Entry 8G9L (electron microscopy, 3.30 A resolution); this record covers chains A and C of the 4 polymer chains in the assembly.

[Chain A]
Name: DNA polymerase alpha catalytic subunit
Source organism: Xenopus laevis
Notes: EC 2.7.7.7
UniProtKB: Q9DE46 (DPOLA_XENLA); numbering as in UniProt (aligned over 335-1458)
Amino-acid sequence (1127 residues; numbered 332 to 1458; the number before each row is that of its first residue):
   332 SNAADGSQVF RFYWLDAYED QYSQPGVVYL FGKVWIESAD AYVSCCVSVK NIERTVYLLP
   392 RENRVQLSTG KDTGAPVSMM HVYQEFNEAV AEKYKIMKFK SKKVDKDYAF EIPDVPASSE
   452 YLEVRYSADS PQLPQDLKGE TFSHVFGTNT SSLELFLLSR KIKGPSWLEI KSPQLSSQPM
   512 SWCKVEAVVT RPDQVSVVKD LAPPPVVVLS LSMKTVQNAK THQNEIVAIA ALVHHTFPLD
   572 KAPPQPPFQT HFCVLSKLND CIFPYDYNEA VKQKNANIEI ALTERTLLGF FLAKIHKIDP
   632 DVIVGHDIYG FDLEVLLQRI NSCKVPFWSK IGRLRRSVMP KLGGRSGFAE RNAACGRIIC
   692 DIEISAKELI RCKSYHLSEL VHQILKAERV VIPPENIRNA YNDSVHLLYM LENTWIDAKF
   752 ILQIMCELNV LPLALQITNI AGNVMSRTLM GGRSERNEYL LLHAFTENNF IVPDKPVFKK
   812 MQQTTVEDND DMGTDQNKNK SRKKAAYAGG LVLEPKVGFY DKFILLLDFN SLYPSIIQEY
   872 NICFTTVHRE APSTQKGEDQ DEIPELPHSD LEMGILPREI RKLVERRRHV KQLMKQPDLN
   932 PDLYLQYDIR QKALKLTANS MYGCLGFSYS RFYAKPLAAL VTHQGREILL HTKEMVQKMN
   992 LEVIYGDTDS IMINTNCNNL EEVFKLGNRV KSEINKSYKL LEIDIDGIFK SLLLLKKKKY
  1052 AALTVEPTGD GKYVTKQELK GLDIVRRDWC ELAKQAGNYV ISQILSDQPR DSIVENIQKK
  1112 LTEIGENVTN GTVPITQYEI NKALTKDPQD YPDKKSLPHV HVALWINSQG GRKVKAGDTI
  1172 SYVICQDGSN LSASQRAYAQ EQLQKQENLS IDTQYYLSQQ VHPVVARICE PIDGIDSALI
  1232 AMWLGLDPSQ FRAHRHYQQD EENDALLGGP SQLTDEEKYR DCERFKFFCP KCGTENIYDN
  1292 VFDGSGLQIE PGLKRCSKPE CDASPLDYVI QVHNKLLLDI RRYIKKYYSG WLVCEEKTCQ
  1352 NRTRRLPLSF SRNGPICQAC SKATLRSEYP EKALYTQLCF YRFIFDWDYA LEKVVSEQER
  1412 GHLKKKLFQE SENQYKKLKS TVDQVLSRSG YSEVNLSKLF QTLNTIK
Unresolved in the structure: 332-338, 809-835, 883-891, 1243-1458
Sequence notes: expression tag (332-334)
Ion coordination: Mg2+: Asp859, Phe860, Asp1000 (together with 2'-deoxyguanosine-5'-triphosphate)
Residues lining bound ligands: 2'-deoxyguanosine-5'-triphosphate (DGT): Asp859, Phe860, Asn861, Ser862, Leu863, Tyr864, Pro865, Arg918, Lys922, Lys946, Leu947, Asn950, Tyr953, Gly954, Asp1000
From the paper describing this entry:
  - Mg2+ coordination: Asp859, Phe860, Asp1000
  - binding site for RNA primer: Asp998, Asp1079, Asp1144

[Chain C]
Molecule: DNA template
Sequence (50 nucleotides; row label = number of the first residue in the row):
     1 TGTATGTATG TATGTCGCTA AGTTCACGCA GTATCCTGTA TGTATGTATG
Unresolved in the structure: 1-23, 40-50

[Interface between chain A and chain C]
Residue-residue contacts - 45 pairs, chain A then chain C:
  Arg676(A) with DT24(C), base contact; DC25(C), base contact
  Phe679(A) with DT24(C), phosphate contact; DC25(C), phosphate contact
  Arg778(A) with DC25(C), salt bridge to the phosphate; DA26(C), salt bridge to the phosphate
  Gly782(A) with DA26(C), phosphate contact
  Gly783(A) with DC27(C), phosphate contact
  Arg784(A) with DC27(C), hydrogen bond to the phosphate
  Ser785(A) with DC27(C), hydrogen bond to the phosphate
  Ala836(A) with DC29(C), phosphate contact; DA30(C), phosphate contact
  Ala837(A) with DC29(C), hydrogen bond to the phosphate
  Tyr838(A) with DG28(C), sugar contact; DC29(C), sugar contact
  Ala839(A) with DC29(C), phosphate contact; DA30(C), phosphate contact
  Gly840(A) with DC29(C), hydrogen bond to the phosphate; DA30(C), hydrogen bond to the phosphate
  Gly841(A) with DA30(C), sugar contact
  Val843(A) with DA30(C), phosphate contact
  Leu947(A) with DC27(C), base contact
  Ser951(A) with DC27(C), base contact
  Gly954(A) with DC27(C), base contact; DG28(C), sugar contact
  Gly957(A) with DG28(C), sugar contact
  Phe958(A) with DA26(C), sugar contact; DC27(C), phosphate contact; DG28(C), phosphate contact
  Tyr960(A) with DA26(C), base contact
  Lys1047(A) with DT32(C), phosphate contact; DA33(C), salt bridge to the phosphate
  Lys1048(A) with DG31(C), salt bridge to the phosphate; DT32(C), sugar contact
  Lys1049(A) with DG31(C), sugar contact
  Lys1050(A) with DT32(C), phosphate contact; DA33(C), salt bridge to the phosphate
  Trp1080(A) with DA33(C), phosphate contact; DT34(C), phosphate contact
  Ser1147(A) with DC36(C), sugar contact
  Ser1183(A) with DC36(C), phosphate contact
  Ser1185(A) with DC36(C), hydrogen bond to the phosphate
  Gln1210(A) with DC35(C), phosphate contact
  Arg1218(A) with DA33(C), salt bridge to the phosphate; DT34(C), salt bridge to the phosphate
Also at the interface, not in a pair above, chain A (35 interface residues in all): Asn950, Tyr953, Asp1074, Arg1077, Pro1214

[In short]
35 residues of chain A face 13 of chain C across their interface, with 6 hydrogen bonds and 7 salt bridges.
Polar pairs include Arg784(A)-DC27(C), Ser785(A)-DC27(C) and Ala837(A)-DC29(C). Chain A binds
2'-deoxyguanosine-5'-triphosphate. The paper reports a binding site for RNA primer at Asp998(A), Asp1079(A)
and Asp1144(A); Mg2+ coordination by Asp859(A), Phe860(A) and Asp1000(A).
Here chain A is DNA polymerase alpha catalytic subunit (Xenopus laevis) and chain C is DNA template. Entry
8G9L (DNA initiation subcomplex of Xenopus laevis DNA polymerase alpha-primase) was determined by electron
microscopy together with 8G99, 8G9F, 8G9N, 8G9O, 8UCU, 8UCV and 8 further entries from the same study.
